Entry 4NO1 (X-ray diffraction, 2.50 A resolution); this record covers chains D and E of the 28 polymer chains in the assembly.

Chain D:
Protein: Proteasome subunit alpha type-5
From: Saccharomyces cerevisiae S288c
Notes: EC 3.4.25.1
UniProtKB: P32379 (PSA5_YEAST); residues -7 to 252 here correspond to UniProt positions 1-260 (UniProt number = residue number + 8)
Amino-acid sequence (260 residues; row label = number of the first residue in the row; numbers below 1 keep their minus sign (Met-7 is residue -7)):
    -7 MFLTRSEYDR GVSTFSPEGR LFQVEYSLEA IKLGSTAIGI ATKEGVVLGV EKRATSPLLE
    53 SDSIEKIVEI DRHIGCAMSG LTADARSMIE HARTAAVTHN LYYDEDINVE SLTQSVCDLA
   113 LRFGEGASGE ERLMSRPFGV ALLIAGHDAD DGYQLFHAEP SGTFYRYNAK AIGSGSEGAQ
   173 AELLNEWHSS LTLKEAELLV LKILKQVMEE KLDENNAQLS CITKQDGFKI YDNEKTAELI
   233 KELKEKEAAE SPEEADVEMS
Not modelled in the structure: -7 to 0, 118-124, 243-252

Chain E:
Protein: Proteasome subunit alpha type-6
From: Saccharomyces cerevisiae S288c
Notes: EC 3.4.25.1
UniProtKB: P40302 (PSA6_YEAST); residues 0-233 here correspond to UniProt positions 1-234 (UniProt number = residue number + 1)
Amino-acid sequence (234 residues; each row starts with the number of its first residue; numbering starts at 0):
     0 MFRNNYDGDT VTFSPTGRLF QVEYALEAIK QGSVTVGLRS NTHAVLVALK RNADELSSYQ
    60 KKIIKCDEHM GLSLAGLAPD ARVLSNYLRQ QCNYSSLVFN RKLAVERAGH LLCDKAQKNT
   120 QSYGGRPYGV GLLIIGYDKS GAHLLEFQPS GNVTELYGTA IGARSQGAKT YLERTLDTFI
   180 KIDGNPDELI KAGVEAISQS LRDESLTVDN LSIAIVGKDT PFTIYDGEAV AKYI
Not modelled in the structure: 0-2
Swiss-Prot annotation at these positions:
  - modified residue: Ser13 (Phosphoserine)
  - cross-link: Lys190 (Glycyl lysine isopeptide (Lys-Gly) (interchain with G-Cter in ubiquitin))

Interface between chain D and chain E:
Pairs across the interface (42; chain D residue first):
  Arg2(D) with Gly7(E)
  Gly3(D) with Gly7(E)
  Ser5(D) with Arg125(E)
  Thr6(D) with Gly7(E); Gln20(E)
  Phe7(D) with Gln20(E), hydrogen bond (backbone-side chain); Tyr23(E); Ala24(E), hydrophobic; Arg125(E); Pro126(E); Gly128(E)
  Ser8(D) with Tyr23(E)
  Pro9(D) with Tyr23(E), hydrophobic; Glu26(E)
  Gly11(D) with Tyr23(E); Ala27(E)
  Leu13(D) with Arg125(E)
  Gln106(D) with Arg81(E), hydrogen bond
  Asp110(D) with Arg81(E), salt bridge
  Leu113(D) with Pro78(E), hydrophobic; Arg125(E)
  Glu117(D) with Tyr122(E)
  Ser153(D) with Pro78(E)
  Thr155(D) with Gln59(E)
  Phe156(D) with Gln59(E)
  Tyr157(D) with Arg50(E); Ala52(E); Ser56(E); Ser57(E)
  Arg158(D) with Ser56(E); Ser57(E), hydrogen bond (backbone-backbone)
  Tyr159(D) with Ala52(E); Asp53(E); Leu55(E); Ser56(E)
  Asn160(D) with Leu55(E), hydrogen bond (backbone-backbone)
  Ala161(D) with Leu55(E)
  Gln172(D) with Asp53(E), hydrogen bond; Leu55(E)
  Leu175(D) with Leu55(E)
  Leu176(D) with Glu54(E); Leu55(E)
Other interface residues (no listed pair), chain D (27 interface residues in all): Glu10, Gly154, Trp179
Other interface residues (no listed pair), chain E (27 interface residues in all): Asp6, Gln30, Asn51, Leu76, Asp79, Gly123, Gly124

Overview:
Chain D and chain E each contribute 27 residues to their interface; the contacts include 5 hydrogen bonds and
1 salt bridge. Among the polar pairs are Asp110(D)-Arg81(E), Phe7(D)-Gln20(E) and Gln106(D)-Arg81(E).
Here chain D is Proteasome subunit alpha type-5 and chain E is Proteasome subunit alpha type-6, both from
Saccharomyces cerevisiae S288c. Entry 4NO1 (yCP in complex with Z-Leu-Leu-Leu-B(OH)2) was determined by X-ray
diffraction together with 4NNN, 4NNW, 4NO6, 4NO8 and 4NO9 from the same study.
